PDB entry 8D3C | electron microscopy, 3.10 A resolution | chains A and B of the 16 polymer chains in the assembly

# Chain A (and B)
Molecule: von Willebrand factor
From: Homo sapiens
Notes: chain B of this document is another copy of the same molecule, construct and numbering; everything in this record applies to it too
Reference sequence: P04275 (VWF_HUMAN); numbering as in UniProt; present here: 1-742, 744-1464
Amino-acid sequence (1469 residues; each row starts with the number of its first residue; note: 1 number in that range is skipped by the numbering (no residue carries it; nothing is unmodelled there)):
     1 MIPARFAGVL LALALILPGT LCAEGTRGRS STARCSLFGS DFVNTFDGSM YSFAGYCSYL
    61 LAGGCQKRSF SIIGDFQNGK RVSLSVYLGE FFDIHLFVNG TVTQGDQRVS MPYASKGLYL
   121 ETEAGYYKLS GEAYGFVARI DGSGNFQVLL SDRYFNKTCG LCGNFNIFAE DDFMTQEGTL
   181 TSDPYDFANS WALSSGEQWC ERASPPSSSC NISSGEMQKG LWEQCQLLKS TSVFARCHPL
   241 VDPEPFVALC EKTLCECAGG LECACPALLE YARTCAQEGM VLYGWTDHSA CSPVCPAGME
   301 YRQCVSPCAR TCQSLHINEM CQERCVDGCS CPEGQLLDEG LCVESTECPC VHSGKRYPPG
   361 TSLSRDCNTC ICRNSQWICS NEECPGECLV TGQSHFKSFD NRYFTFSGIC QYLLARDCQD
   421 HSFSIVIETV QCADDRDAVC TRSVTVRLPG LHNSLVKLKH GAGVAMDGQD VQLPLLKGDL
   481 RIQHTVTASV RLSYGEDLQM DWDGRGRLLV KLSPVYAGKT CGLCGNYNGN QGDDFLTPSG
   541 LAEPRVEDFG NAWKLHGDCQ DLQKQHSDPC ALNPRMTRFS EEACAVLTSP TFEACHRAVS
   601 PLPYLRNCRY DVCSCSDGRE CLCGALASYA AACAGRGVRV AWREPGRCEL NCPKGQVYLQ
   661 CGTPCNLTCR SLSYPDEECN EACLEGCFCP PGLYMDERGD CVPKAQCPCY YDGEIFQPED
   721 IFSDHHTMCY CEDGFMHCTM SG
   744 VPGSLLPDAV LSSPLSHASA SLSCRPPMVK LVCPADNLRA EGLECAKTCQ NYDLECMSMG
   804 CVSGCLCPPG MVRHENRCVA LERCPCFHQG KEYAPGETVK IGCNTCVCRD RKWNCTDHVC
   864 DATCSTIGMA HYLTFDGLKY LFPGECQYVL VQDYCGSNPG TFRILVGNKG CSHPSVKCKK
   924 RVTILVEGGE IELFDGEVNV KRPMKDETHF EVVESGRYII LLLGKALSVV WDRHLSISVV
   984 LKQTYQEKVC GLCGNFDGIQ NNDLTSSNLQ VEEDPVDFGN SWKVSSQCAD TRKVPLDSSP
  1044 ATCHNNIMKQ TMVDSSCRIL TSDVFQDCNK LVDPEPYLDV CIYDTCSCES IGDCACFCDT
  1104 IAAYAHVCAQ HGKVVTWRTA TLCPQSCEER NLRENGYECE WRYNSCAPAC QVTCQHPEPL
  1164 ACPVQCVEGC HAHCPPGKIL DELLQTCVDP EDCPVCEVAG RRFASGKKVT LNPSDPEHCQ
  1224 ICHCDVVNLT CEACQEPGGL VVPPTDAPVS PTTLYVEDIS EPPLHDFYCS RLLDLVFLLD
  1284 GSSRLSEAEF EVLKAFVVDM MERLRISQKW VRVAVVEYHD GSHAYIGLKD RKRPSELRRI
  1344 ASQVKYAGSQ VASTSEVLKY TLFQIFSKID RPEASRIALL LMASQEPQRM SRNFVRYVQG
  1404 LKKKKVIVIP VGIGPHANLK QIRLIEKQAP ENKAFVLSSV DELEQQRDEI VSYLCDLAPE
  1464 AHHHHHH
Disordered / not traced: 1-30, 211-219, 744-787, 803-808, 1197-1265, 1465-1470
Construct notes: engineered mutation A761 (Ser in P04275), S762 (Lys in P04275), A763 (Arg in P04275); variant A789 (Thr in P04275), R852 (Gln in P04275), A1381 (Thr in P04275); expression tag (1465-1470)
Cystine bridges: C35-C162, C57-C200, C65-C159, C210-C255, C225-C250, C237-C275, C257-C263, C265-C291, C295-C329, C304-C325, C308-C321, C312-C348, C331-C342, C350-C372, C367-C384, C370-C379, C388-C524, C410-C559, C418-C521, C432-C440, C570-C613, C584-C608, C595-C633, C615-C621, C623-C648, C652-C687, C661-C683, C665-C679, C669-C707, C689-C701, C709-C731, C729-C738, C788-C799, C792-C827, C810-C821, C829-C851, C846-C863, C849-C858, C867-C996, C889-C1031, C898-C993, C914-C921, C1046-C1089, C1060-C1084, C1071-C1111, C1091-C1097, C1101-C1126, C1130-C1173, C1149-C1169, C1153-C1165, C1157-C1196, C1177-C1190, C1272-C1458
Covalent attachments: N-acetylglucosamine (NAG) linked to N99, N156, N666, N857, N1147
Bound ions: Ca2+ site 1: D47, N164, N166, F168, D171, D172; Ca2+ site 2: D400, N526, N528, N530, D533, D534; Ca2+ site 3: D879, N998, D1000, I1002, N1005, D1006
Curated features (UniProtKB/Swiss-Prot):
  - region: S764 to E787 (Amino-terminal), R826 to D853 (CX)
  - glycosylation: N99 (N-linked (GlcNAc...) asparagine), N156 (N-linked (GlcNAc...) asparagine), N211 (N-linked (GlcNAc...) asparagine), N666 (N-linked (GlcNAc...) asparagine), N857 (N-linked (GlcNAc...) asparagine), N1147 (N-linked (GlcNAc...) asparagine), N1231 (N-linked (GlcNAc...) asparagine), T1248 (O-linked (GalNAc...) threonine), T1255 (O-linked (GalNAc...) threonine), T1256 (O-linked (GalNAc...) threonine), S1263 (O-linked (GalNAc...) serine)
  - natural variant: R273 (R273W: In VWD1 and VWD3), W377 (W377C: In VWD3), N528 (N528S: In VWD2), G550 (G550R: In VWD2), C788 (C788Y: In VWD2), A789 (T789A: this construct carries the variant), T791 (T791M: In VWD2), R816 (R816W: In VWD2), R852 (Q852R: this construct carries the variant), R854 (R854Q: In VWD2), C1060 (C1060R: In VWD2), C1149 (C1149R: In VWD1), 15 further natural variant entries in UniProt
  - mutagenesis: C1149 (C1149R: Reduced secretion and increased intracellular retention. Similar phenotype; when associated with S-1169), C1169 (C1169S: Reduced secretion and increased intracellular retention. Similar phenotype; when associated with R-1149)
From the paper describing this entry:
  - disease-associated variants - L1276P: decreased stability (proposed by the authors, not directly observed)

# How chain A and chain B interact
Contacting residue pairs (61; chain A residue first):
  S915(A) - M1051(B)
  H916(A) - M1051(B)
  P917(A) - M1051(B)  hydrophobic
  P917(A) - T1054(B)
  P917(A) - M1055(B)  hydrophobic
  P917(A) - S1058(B)  hydrogen bond (backbone-side chain)
  K920(A) - I1094(B)
  K920(A) - T1124(B)
  T1045(A) - T1045(B)
  T1045(A) - K1052(B)  hydrogen bond
  T1045(A) - E1092(B)  hydrogen bond
  M1051(A) - P917(B)  hydrophobic
  K1052(A) - T1045(B)
  S1058(A) - P917(B)  hydrogen bond (side chain-backbone)
  C1091(A) - E1092(B)  hydrogen bond (backbone-side chain)
  C1091(A) - S1093(B)
  C1091(A) - I1094(B)
  E1092(A) - T1045(B)
  E1092(A) - C1091(B)
  E1092(A) - E1092(B)  hydrogen bond (backbone-backbone)
  E1092(A) - S1093(B)
  S1093(A) - S1093(B)
  G1095(A) - D1096(B)
  D1096(A) - S1093(B)
  D1096(A) - G1095(B)
  D1096(A) - D1096(B)  hydrogen bond (backbone-side chain)
  C1097(A) - S1093(B)  hydrogen bond (backbone-side chain)
  C1097(A) - I1094(B)
  C1097(A) - D1096(B)
  T1122(A) - E1132(B)
  A1123(A) - E1132(B)  hydrogen bond (backbone-side chain)
  T1124(A) - K920(B)  hydrogen bond (backbone-side chain)
  P1127(A) - P1127(B)
  P1127(A) - S1129(B)
  Q1128(A) - S1129(B)
  S1129(A) - A1123(B)
  S1129(A) - P1127(B)
  S1129(A) - Q1128(B)  hydrogen bond (side chain-backbone)
  S1129(A) - S1129(B)  hydrogen bond (side chain-backbone)
  S1129(A) - E1131(B)
  C1130(A) - E1131(B)  hydrogen bond (backbone-side chain)
  E1131(A) - S1129(B)
  E1131(A) - C1130(B)  hydrogen bond (side chain-backbone)
  E1131(A) - E1131(B)
  E1131(A) - R1145(B)
  E1131(A) - Y1146(B)  hydrogen bond (side chain-backbone)
  E1132(A) - T1122(B)
  E1132(A) - A1123(B)  hydrogen bond (side chain-backbone)
  N1134(A) - Y1140(B)  hydrogen bond
  L1135(A) - R1145(B)
  Y1140(A) - C1142(B)  hydrophobic
  Y1140(A) - W1144(B)  hydrogen bond (side chain-backbone)
  Y1140(A) - R1145(B)
  C1142(A) - Y1140(B)
  C1142(A) - C1142(B)  hydrophobic
  W1144(A) - Y1140(B)  hydrogen bond (backbone-side chain)
  R1145(A) - E1131(B)  hydrogen bond (side chain-backbone)
  R1145(A) - N1134(B)
  R1145(A) - L1135(B)
  R1145(A) - Y1140(B)
  Y1146(A) - E1131(B)  hydrogen bond (backbone-side chain)
Interface residues without a listed pair, chain A (36 interface residues in all): S918, V919, N1049, T1054, M1055, I1094
Interface residues without a listed pair, chain B (32 interface residues in all): H916, A1044

# Overview
36 residues of chain A and 32 residues of chain B are in contact; the contacts include 21 hydrogen bonds.
Among the polar pairs are P917(A)-S1058(B), T1045(A)-K1052(B) and T1045(A)-E1092(B). N-acetylglucosamine is
covalently linked to N99(A), N156(A), N666(A), N857(A) and N1147(A). The paper reports that L1276P of chain A
reduces stability.
Chain A and chain B are both von Willebrand factor (Homo sapiens); the structure, VWF tubule derived from
monomeric D1-A1, was determined by electron microscopy (same publication as 8D3D).
